PDB entry 4GN0 | X-ray diffraction, 1.75 A resolution | chains A and C

[Chain A (and C)]
Name: Hamp domain of AF1503
Organism: Archaeoglobus fulgidus
Notes: chain C of this document is another copy of the same molecule, construct and numbering; everything in this record applies to it too
Reference sequence: O28769 (O28769_ARCFU); residues 204-308 here correspond to UniProt positions 234-338 (UniProt number = residue number + 30)
Amino-acid sequence (105 residues; numbered 204 to 308; the number before each row is that of its first residue):
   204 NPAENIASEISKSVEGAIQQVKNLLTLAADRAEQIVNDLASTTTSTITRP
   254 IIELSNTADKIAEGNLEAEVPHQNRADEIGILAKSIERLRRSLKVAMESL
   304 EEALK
Sequence notes: engineered mutation K225 (Tyr255 in O28769), N226 (Tyr256 in O28769), L227 (Ala257 in O28769), T229 (Gly259 in O28769), L230 (Ile260 in O28769), D233 (Ala263 in O28769), R234 (Ile264 in O28769), E236 (Ile266 in O28769), Q237 (Val267 in O28769), I238 (Phe268 in O28769), N240 (Ile270 in O28769), D241 (Val271 in O28769), S244 (Val274 in O28769), T245 (Phe275 in O28769)

[How chain A and chain C interact]
Pairs across the interface (47; chain A residue first):
  I213(A) - I213(C)  hydrophobic
  L228(A) - L228(C)  hydrophobic
  L242(A) - L242(C)  hydrophobic
  I250(A) - I250(C)  hydrophobic
  T251(A) - E281(C)
  I254(A) - I254(C)  hydrophobic
  I254(A) - E281(C)
  I254(A) - L285(C)  hydrophobic
  I255(A) - E281(C)
  S258(A) - I284(C)
  S258(A) - L285(C)
  S258(A) - S288(C)  hydrogen bond
  A261(A) - S288(C)
  A261(A) - L292(C)
  D262(A) - S288(C)  hydrogen bond
  D262(A) - R291(C)  salt bridge
  I264(A) - L292(C)  hydrophobic
  A265(A) - R291(C)
  A265(A) - L292(C)
  A265(A) - S295(C)  hydrogen bond (backbone-side chain)
  E281(A) - T251(C)
  E281(A) - I254(C)
  E281(A) - I255(C)
  I282(A) - I254(C)  hydrophobic
  I284(A) - S258(C)
  L285(A) - S258(C)
  L285(A) - L285(C)  hydrophobic
  S288(A) - S258(C)  hydrogen bond (side chain-backbone)
  S288(A) - A261(C)
  S288(A) - D262(C)  hydrogen bond
  R291(A) - D262(C)  salt bridge
  R291(A) - A265(C)
  L292(A) - A261(C)
  L292(A) - I264(C)  hydrophobic
  L292(A) - A265(C)  hydrophobic
  L292(A) - L292(C)  hydrophobic
  S295(A) - A265(C)  hydrogen bond (side chain-backbone)
  L296(A) - S295(C)
  L296(A) - L296(C)
  A299(A) - L296(C)  hydrophobic
  A299(A) - A299(C)  hydrophobic
  A299(A) - M300(C)  hydrophobic
  A299(A) - L303(C)
  M300(A) - A299(C)  hydrophobic
  S302(A) - L303(C)
  L303(A) - S302(C)
  L303(A) - L303(C)
Other interface residues (no listed pair), chain A (26 interface residues in all): I289
Other interface residues (no listed pair), chain C (26 interface residues in all): I282, I289

[In short]
The chain A/chain C interface involves 26 residues from each chain; the contacts include 6 hydrogen bonds and
2 salt bridges. Among the polar pairs are D262(A)-R291(C), S258(A)-S288(C) and D262(A)-S288(C).
Both chains are Hamp domain of AF1503 (Archaeoglobus fulgidus). Entry 4GN0 (De novo phasing of a Hamp-complex
using an improved Arcimboldo method) was determined by X-ray diffraction, deposited together with 4GDO.
